Entry 1X9S (X-ray diffraction, 2.70 A resolution); this record covers chains T and A of the 4 polymer chains in the assembly.

# Chain T
Molecule: 26-nt DNA strand
Sequence (26 nucleotides; row label = number of the first residue in the row):
     1 CCCXATCACA CTACCAATCA CTCTCC
Unresolved in the structure: 1-4, 16-26
Modified positions: AFG (N-(5'-phospho-2'-deoxyguanosin-8-yl)-2-aminofluorene) at position 4

# Chain A
Name: DNA polymerase
Organism: Enterobacteria phage T7
Notes: EC 2.7.7.7; engineered mutation(s): deletion of 118-123
UniProt: P00581 (DPOL_BPT7); residue numbers follow UniProt; this construct covers 1-117, 124-704
Amino-acid sequence (698 residues; numbered 1 to 704; 6 numbers in that range are skipped by the numbering (no residue carries them; nothing is unmodelled there); the number before each row is that of its first residue):
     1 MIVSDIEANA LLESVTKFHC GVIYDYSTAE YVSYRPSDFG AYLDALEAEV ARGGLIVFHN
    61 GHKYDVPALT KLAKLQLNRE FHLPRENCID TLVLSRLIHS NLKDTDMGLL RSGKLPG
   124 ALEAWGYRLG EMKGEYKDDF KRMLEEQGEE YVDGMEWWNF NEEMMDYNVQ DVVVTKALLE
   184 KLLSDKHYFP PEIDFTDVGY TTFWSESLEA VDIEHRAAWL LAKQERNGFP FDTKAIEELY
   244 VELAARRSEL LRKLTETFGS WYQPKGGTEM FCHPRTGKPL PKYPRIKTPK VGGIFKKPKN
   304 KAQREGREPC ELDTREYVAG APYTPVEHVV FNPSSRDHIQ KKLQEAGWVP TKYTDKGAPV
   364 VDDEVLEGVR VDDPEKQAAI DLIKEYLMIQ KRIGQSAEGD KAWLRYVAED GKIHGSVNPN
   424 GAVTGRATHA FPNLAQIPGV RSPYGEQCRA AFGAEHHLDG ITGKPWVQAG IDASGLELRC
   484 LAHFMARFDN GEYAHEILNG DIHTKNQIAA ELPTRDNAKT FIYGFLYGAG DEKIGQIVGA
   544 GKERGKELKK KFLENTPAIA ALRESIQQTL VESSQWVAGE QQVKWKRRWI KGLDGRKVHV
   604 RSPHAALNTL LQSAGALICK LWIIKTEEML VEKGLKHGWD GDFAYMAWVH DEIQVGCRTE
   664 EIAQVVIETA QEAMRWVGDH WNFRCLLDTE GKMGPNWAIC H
Unresolved in the structure: 299-312, 576-586
Curated features (UniProtKB/Swiss-Prot):
  - binding site (Mg(2+)): Asp5, Glu7, Asp174, Asp475, Ala476, Asp654
  - binding site (substrate): His506, Arg518, Lys522, Tyr526
Ion coordination: Mg2+ near Asp5 (its only coordinating residue here)
From the paper describing this entry:
  - conformationally variable residues (helix shift): Tyr530

# How chain T and chain A interact
Pairs across the interface - 37 pairs, chain T then chain A:
  DA5(T) with Tyr530(A), base contact; Asn611(A), hydrogen bond to the sugar; Gln615(A), base contact
  DT6(T) with Ala425(A), phosphate contact; Val426(A), phosphate contact; Arg429(A), hydrogen bond to the base; Arg604(A), salt bridge to the phosphate; Gln615(A), hydrogen bond to the sugar
  DC7(T) with Gly424(A), phosphate contact; Ala425(A), phosphate contact; Val426(A), hydrogen bond to the phosphate; Thr431(A), sugar contact; Arg604(A), salt bridge to the phosphate
  DA8(T) with His432(A), sugar contact; Ala433(A), phosphate contact; Asn436(A), hydrogen bond to the sugar; Gln439(A), hydrogen bond to the base
  DC9(T) with Lys404(A), salt bridge to the phosphate; Ala433(A), phosphate contact; Phe434(A), hydrogen bond to the phosphate; Pro435(A), phosphate contact; Asn436(A), phosphate contact; Gln439(A), sugar contact
  DA10(T) with Gly397(A), sugar contact; Gly402(A), phosphate contact; Asp403(A), hydrogen bond to the phosphate; Lys404(A), hydrogen bond to the phosphate; Ala405(A), phosphate contact
  DC11(T) with Ser337(A), phosphate contact; Gln393(A), hydrogen bond to the phosphate; Gly397(A), phosphate contact
  DT12(T) with Asn335(A), hydrogen bond to the phosphate; Ser337(A), phosphate contact; Ser338(A), hydrogen bond to the phosphate
  DA13(T) with Ser338(A), hydrogen bond to the phosphate; Asp340(A), phosphate contact; His341(A), salt bridge to the phosphate
Other interface residues (no listed pair), chain A (29 interface residues in all): Thr427, Gly531, Ala608

# In short
The interface between chain T and chain A involves 9 residues on one side and 29 on the other, with 13
hydrogen bonds and 4 salt bridges. Polar pairs include DT6(T)-Arg429(A), DA8(T)-Gln439(A) and
DA5(T)-Asn611(A). Curated annotation (UniProt) lists 6 Mg2+-binding residues and 4 substrate-binding residues
on chain A. The paper reports conformational variability at Tyr530(A).
Here chain T is a 26-nt DNA strand and chain A is DNA polymerase (Enterobacteria phage T7). Entry 1X9S (T7 DNA
polymerase in complex with a primer/template DNA containing a disordered N-2 aminofluorene on the ...) was
determined by X-ray diffraction, deposited together with 1X9M and 1X9W.
